9DZ6 - chains A and B; structure by electron microscopy, 3.10 A resolution.

# Chain A
Protein: Protein MSN5
From: Saccharomyces cerevisiae
UniProt: P52918 (MSN5_YEAST); residues 1-1224 here = UniProt positions 1-1224
Amino-acid sequence (1230 residues; numbered 1 to 1230; the number before each row is that of its first residue):
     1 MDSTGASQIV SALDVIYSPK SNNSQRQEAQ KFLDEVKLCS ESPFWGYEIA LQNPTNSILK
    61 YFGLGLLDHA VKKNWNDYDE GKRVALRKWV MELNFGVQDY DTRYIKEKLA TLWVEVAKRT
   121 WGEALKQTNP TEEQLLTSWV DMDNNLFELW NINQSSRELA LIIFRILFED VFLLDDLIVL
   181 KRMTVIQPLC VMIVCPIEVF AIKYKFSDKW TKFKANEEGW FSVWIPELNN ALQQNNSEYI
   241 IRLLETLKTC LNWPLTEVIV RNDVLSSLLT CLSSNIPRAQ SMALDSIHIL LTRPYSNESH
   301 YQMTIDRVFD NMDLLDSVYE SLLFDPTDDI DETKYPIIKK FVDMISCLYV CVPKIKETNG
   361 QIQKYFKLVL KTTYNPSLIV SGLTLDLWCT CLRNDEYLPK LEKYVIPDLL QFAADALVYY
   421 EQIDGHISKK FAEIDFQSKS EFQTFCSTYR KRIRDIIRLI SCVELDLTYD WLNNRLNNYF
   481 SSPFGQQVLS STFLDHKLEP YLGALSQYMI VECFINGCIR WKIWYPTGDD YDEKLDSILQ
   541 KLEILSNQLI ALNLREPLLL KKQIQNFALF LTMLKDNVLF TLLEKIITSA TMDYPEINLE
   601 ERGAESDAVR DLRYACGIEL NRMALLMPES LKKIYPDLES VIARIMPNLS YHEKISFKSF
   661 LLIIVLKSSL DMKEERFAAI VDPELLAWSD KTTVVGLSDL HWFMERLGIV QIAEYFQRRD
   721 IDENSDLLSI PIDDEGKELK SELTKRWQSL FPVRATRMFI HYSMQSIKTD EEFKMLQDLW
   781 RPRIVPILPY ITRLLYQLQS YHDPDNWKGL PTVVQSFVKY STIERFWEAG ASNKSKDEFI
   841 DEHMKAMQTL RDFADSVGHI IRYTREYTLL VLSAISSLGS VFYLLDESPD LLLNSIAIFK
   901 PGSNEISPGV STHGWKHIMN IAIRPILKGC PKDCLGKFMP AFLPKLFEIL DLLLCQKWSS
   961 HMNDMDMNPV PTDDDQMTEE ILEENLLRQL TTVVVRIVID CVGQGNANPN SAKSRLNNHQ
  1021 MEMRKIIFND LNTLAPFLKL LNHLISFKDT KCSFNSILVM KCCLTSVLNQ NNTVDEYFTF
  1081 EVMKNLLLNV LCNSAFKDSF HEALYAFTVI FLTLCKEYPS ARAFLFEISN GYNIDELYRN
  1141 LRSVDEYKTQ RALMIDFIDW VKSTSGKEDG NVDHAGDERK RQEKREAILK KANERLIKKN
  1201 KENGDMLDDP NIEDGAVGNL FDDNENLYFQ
Disordered / not traced: 1-5, 826-845, 962-977, 1003-1016, 1070-1072, 1088-1098, 1118-1119, 1128-1230
Differences from the reference sequence: expression tag (1225-1230)

# Chain B
Protein: GTP-binding nuclear protein GSP1/CNR1
From: Saccharomyces cerevisiae
UniProt: P32835 (GSP1_YEAST); residues 2-179 here = UniProt positions 2-179
Amino-acid sequence (186 residues; each row starts with the number of its first residue; numbering starts at 0):
     0 MASAPAANGE VPTFKLVLVG DGGTGKTTFV KRHLTGEFEK KYIATIGVEV HPLSFYTNFG
    60 EIKFDVWDTA GLEKFGGLRD GYYINAQCAI IMFDVTSRIT YKNVPNWHRD LVRVCENIPI
   120 VLCGNKVDVK ERKVKAKTIT FHRKKNLQYY DISAKSNYNF EKPFLWLARK LAGNPQLEFV
   180 ENLYFQ
Disordered / not traced: 0-9, 180-185
Differences from the reference sequence: expression tag (0-1, 180-185); engineered mutation Leu71 (Gln in P32835)
Metal / ion sites: Mg2+: Thr26, Thr44 (together with GTP)
Ligand contacts: GTP: Asp20, Gly21, Gly22, Thr23, Gly24, Lys25, Thr26, Thr27, Phe37, Glu38, Lys39, Lys40, Tyr41, Ile42, Ala43, Thr44, Asp67, Thr68, Ala69, Gly70, Leu71, Asn124, Lys125, Asp127, Val128, Ser152, Ala153, Lys154
UniProt features mapped onto this chain:
  - region: Lys39 to Val47 (Switch-I), Gly70 to Gln86 (Switch-II)
  - binding site (GTP): Asp20 to Thr27, Gly70, Asn124 to Asp127, Ser152 to Lys154
  - modified residue: Ser2 (N-acetylserine)

# Interface between chain A and chain B
Contacting residue pairs (31; chain A residue first):
  Ile16(A) - Trp66(B)
  Tyr17(A) - Trp66(B)  hydrophobic
  Tyr17(A) - Gly80(B)  hydrogen bond (side chain-backbone)
  Tyr17(A) - Ile83(B)
  Asn23(A) - Glu48(B)  hydrogen bond
  Asn23(A) - Val49(B)  hydrogen bond (side chain-backbone)
  Asn23(A) - His50(B)
  Arg26(A) - Val49(B)
  Gln27(A) - Glu48(B)  hydrogen bond
  Gln30(A) - Gly76(B)
  Gln30(A) - Leu77(B)  hydrogen bond (side chain-backbone)
  Gln30(A) - Tyr81(B)  hydrogen bond
  Lys37(A) - Gly76(B)
  Ile58(A) - Ile83(B)  hydrophobic
  Tyr61(A) - Asp79(B)
  Tyr61(A) - Ile83(B)  hydrophobic
  Tyr61(A) - Val113(B)
  Tyr104(A) - Ile83(B)
  Tyr104(A) - Arg112(B)
  Tyr104(A) - Val113(B)
  Glu107(A) - Arg112(B)
  Thr111(A) - Arg112(B)
  Leu174(A) - Arg108(B)
  Arg242(A) - Glu115(B)  salt bridge
  Arg278(A) - Glu115(B)  salt bridge
  Arg278(A) - Asn116(B)  hydrogen bond
  Asp329(A) - Pro174(B)
  Glu332(A) - Lys169(B)  salt bridge
  Pro336(A) - Asn145(B)
  Gln437(A) - Tyr148(B)
  Gln437(A) - Asp150(B)
Other interface residues (no listed pair), chain A (29 interface residues in all): Leu13, Leu33, Phe62, Arg103, Ile166, Asp170, Asp175, Glu245, Ile434, Ser438
Other interface residues (no listed pair), chain B (27 interface residues in all): Lys14, Ile45, Val47, Lys101, Gln147, Tyr149, Tyr157

# Summary
29 residues of chain A face 27 of chain B across their interface; the contacts include 7 hydrogen bonds and 3
salt bridges. Polar contacts include Arg242(A)-Glu115(B), Arg278(A)-Glu115(B) and Glu332(A)-Lys169(B). Bound
to chain B: GTP. UniProt lists 16 GTP-binding residues on chain B.
Chain A is Protein MSN5 and chain B is GTP-binding nuclear protein GSP1/CNR1, both from Saccharomyces
cerevisiae; the structure, Cryo-EM structure of yeast Exportin Msn5 bound to RanGTP and Pho4 (not modeled)
(State 3-1), was determined by electron microscopy (same publication as 9D43, 9D45 and 9DXM).
